1V7A - chain A; structure by X-ray diffraction, 2.50 A resolution.

[Chain A]
Molecule: adenosine deaminase
From: Bos taurus
Notes: EC 3.5.4.4
UniProt: P56658 (ADA_BOVIN); residues 2-357 here correspond to UniProt positions 1-356 (UniProt number = residue number - 1)
Chain sequence (356 residues; row label = number of the first residue in the row):
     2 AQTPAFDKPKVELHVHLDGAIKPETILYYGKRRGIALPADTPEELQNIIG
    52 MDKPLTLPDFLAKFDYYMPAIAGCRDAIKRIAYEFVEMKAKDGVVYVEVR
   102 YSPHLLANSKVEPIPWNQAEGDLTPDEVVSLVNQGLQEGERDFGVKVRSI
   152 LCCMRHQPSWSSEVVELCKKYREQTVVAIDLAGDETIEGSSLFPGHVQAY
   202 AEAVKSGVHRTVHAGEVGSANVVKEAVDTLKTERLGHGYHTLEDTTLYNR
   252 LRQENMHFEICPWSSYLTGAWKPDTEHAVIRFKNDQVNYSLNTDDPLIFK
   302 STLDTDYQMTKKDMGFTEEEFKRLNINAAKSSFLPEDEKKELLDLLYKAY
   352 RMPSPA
Unresolved in the structure: 2-3, 353-357
Metal / ion sites: Zn2+: His15, His17, His214, Asp295
Residues lining bound ligands: fr247581 (FRC; 1-{(1R,2S)-2-hydroxy-1-[2-(2-naphthyloxy)ethyl]propyl}-1H-imidazone-4-carboxamide): His17, Asp19, Phe61, Leu62, Phe65, Arg101, Tyr102, Ser103, Leu106, Trp117, Cys153, Met155, Ala183, Gly184, Asp185, Asp295, Asp296

[Summary]
Ligands of chain A: fr247581. His15, His17, His214 and Asp295 form the Zn2+ site.
Chain A is adenosine deaminase (Bos taurus); the structure, Crystal structures of adenosine deaminase
complexed with potent inhibitors, was determined by X-ray diffraction, deposited together with 2E1W and 1V79.
